PDB entry 1GW1 | X-ray diffraction, 1.65 A resolution | chain A

== Chain A ==
Protein: Mannan endo-1,4-beta-mannosidase
Source organism: Pseudomonas cellulosa
Notes: EC 3.2.1.78
UniProtKB: P49424 (MANA_CELJU); residue numbers follow UniProt; this construct covers 43-369, 373-421
Chain sequence (376 residues; each row starts with the number of its first residue; note: 3 numbers in that range are skipped by the numbering (no residue carries them; nothing is unmodelled there)):
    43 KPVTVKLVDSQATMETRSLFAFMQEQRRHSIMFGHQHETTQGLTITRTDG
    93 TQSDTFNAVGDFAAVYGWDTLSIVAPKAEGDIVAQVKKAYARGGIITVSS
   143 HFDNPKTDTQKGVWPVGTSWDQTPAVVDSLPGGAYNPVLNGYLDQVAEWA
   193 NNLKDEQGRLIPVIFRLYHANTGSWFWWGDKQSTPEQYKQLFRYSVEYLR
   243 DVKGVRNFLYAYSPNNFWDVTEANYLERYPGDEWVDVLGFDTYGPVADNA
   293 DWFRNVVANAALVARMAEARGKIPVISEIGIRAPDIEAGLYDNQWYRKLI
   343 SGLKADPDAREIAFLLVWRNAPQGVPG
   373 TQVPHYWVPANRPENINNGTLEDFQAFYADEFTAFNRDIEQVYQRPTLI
Not modelled in the structure: 373
Differences from the reference sequence: engineered mutation Ala212 (Glu in P49424)
Covalent attachments: 2-deoxy-2-fluoro-alpha-D-mannopyranose (MAF) linked to Glu320
Bound ions: Zn2+ site 1: Glu67, His71, Glu239 (together with 2-amino-2-hydroxymethyl-propane-1,3-diol); Na+: Arg69, Ser72, Arg352, Ile354; Zn2+ site 2: Arg208, Asp283
Small-molecule neighbours:
  - beta-D-mannopyranose / 2-deoxy-2-fluoro-beta-D-mannopyranose / dinitrophenylene: Leu113, Ala120, Glu121, His143, Trp162, His211, Trp217, Phe218, Tyr285, Ala325, Trp360, Arg361, Val367, His377, Trp379
  - 2-deoxy-2-fluoro-alpha-D-mannopyranose (MAF): His143, Trp162, His211, Phe218, Tyr285, Trp360, Trp379

== In short ==
Chain A binds beta-D-mannopyranose / 2-deoxy-2-fluoro-beta-D-mannopyranose / dinitrophenylene.
2-deoxy-2-fluoro-alpha-D-mannopyranose is covalently linked to Glu320. Glu67, His71 and Glu239 coordinate Zn2+
site 1. Arg69, Ser72, Arg352 and Ile354 form the Na+ site.
Chain A is Mannan endo-1,4-beta-mannosidase (Pseudomonas cellulosa); the structure, Substrate distortion by
beta-mannanase from Pseudomonas cellulosa, was determined by X-ray diffraction, deposited together with 1GVY.
